5Y3R - chains A and C of the 6 polymer chains in the assembly; structure by electron microscopy, 6.60 A resolution (low resolution: residue-level contacts below are approximate; hydrogen-bond / salt-bridge calls are withheld).

Chain A:
Protein: X-ray repair cross-complementing protein 6
Organism: Homo sapiens
Notes: EC 3.6.4.-, 4.2.99.-
Reference sequence: P12956 (XRCC6_HUMAN); residues 34-534 here = UniProt positions 34-534
Amino-acid sequence (501 residues; numbered 34 to 534; the number before each row is that of its first residue):
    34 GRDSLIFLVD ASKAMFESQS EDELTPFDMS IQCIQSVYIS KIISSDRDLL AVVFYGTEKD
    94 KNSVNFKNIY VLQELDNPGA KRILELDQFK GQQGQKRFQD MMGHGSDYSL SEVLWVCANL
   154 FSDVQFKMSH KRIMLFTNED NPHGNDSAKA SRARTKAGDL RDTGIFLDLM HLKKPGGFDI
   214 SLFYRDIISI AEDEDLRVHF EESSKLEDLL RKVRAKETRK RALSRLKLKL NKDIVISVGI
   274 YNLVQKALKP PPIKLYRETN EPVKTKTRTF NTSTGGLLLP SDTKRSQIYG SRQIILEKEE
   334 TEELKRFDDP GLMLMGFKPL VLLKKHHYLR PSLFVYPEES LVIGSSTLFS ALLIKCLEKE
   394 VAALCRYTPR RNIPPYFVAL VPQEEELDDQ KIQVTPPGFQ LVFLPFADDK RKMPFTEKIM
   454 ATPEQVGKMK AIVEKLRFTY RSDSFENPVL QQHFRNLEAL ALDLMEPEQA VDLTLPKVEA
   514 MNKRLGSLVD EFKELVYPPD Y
Disordered / not traced: 223-230
Swiss-Prot annotation at these positions:
  - modified residue: Ser-51 (Phosphoserine), Ser-306 (Phosphoserine), Lys-317 (N6-acetyllysine), Lys-331 (N6-acetyllysine), Lys-338 (N6-acetyllysine), Thr-455 (Phosphothreonine), Lys-461 (N6-acetyllysine), Ser-477 (Phosphoserine), Ser-520 (Phosphoserine)
  - cross-link (Glycyl lysine isopeptide (Lys-Gly)): Lys-287 (interchain with G-Cter in SUMO2), Lys-317 (interchain with G-Cter in SUMO2)
  - mutagenesis: Lys-160 (K160A: Abolishes adduct formation; when associated with A-31 and A-160), Lys-164 (K164A: Abolishes adduct formation; when associated with A-31 and A-164)

Chain C:
Protein: DNA-dependent protein kinase catalytic subunit
Organism: Homo sapiens
Notes: EC 2.7.11.1
Reference sequence: P78527 (PRKDC_HUMAN); residues 10-4128 here = UniProt positions 10-4128
Amino-acid sequence (4119 residues; row label = number of the first residue in the row):
    10 CSLLRLQETL SAADRCGAAL AGHQLIRGLG QECVLSSSPA VLALQTSLVF SRDFGLLVFV
    70 RKSLNSIEFR ECREEILKFL CIFLEKMGQK IAPYSVEIKN TCTSVYTKDR AAKCKIPALD
   130 LLIKLLQTFR SSRLMDEFKI GELFSKFYGE LALKKKIPDT VLEKVYELLG LLGEVHPSEM
   190 INNAENLFRA FLGELKTQMT SAVREPKLPV LAGCLKGLSS LLCNFTKSME EDPQTSREIF
   250 NFVLKAIRPQ IDLKRYAVPS AGLRLFALHA SQFSTCLLDN YVSLFEVLLK WCAHTNVELK
   310 KAALSALESF LKQVSNMVAK NAEMHKNKLQ YFMEQFYGII RNVDSNNKEL SIAIRGYGLF
   370 AGPCKVINAK DVDFMYVELI QRCKQMFLTQ TDTGDDRVYQ MPSFLQSVAS VLLYLDTVPE
   430 VYTPVLEHLV VMQIDSFPQY SPKMQLVCCR AIVKVFLALA AKGPVLRNCI STVVHQGLIR
   490 ICSKPVVLPK GPESESEDHR ASGEVRTGKW KVPTYKDYVD LFRHLLSSDQ MMDSILADEA
   550 FFSVNSSSES LNHLLYDEFV KSVLKIVEKL DLTLEIQTVG EQENGDEAPG VWMIPTSDPA
   610 ANLHPAKPKD FSAFINLVEF CREILPEKQA EFFEPWVYSF SYELILQSTR LPLISGFYKL
   670 LSITVRNAKK IKYFEGVSPK SLKHSPEDPE KYSCFALFVK FGKEVAVKMK QYKDELLASC
   730 LTFLLSLPHN IIELDVRAYV PALQMAFKLG LSYTPLAEVG LNALEEWSIY IDRHVMQPYY
   790 KDILPCLDGY LKTSALSDET KNNWEVSALS RAAQKGFNKV VLKHLKKTKN LSSNEAISLE
   850 EIRIRVVQML GSLGGQINKN LLTVTSSDEM MKSYVAWDRE KRLSFAVPFR EMKPVIFLDV
   910 FLPRVTELAL TASDRQTKVA ACELLHSMVM FMLGKATQMP EGGQGAPPMY QLYKRTFPVL
   970 LRLACDVDQV TRQLYEPLVM QLIHWFTNNK KFESQDTVAL LEAILDGIVD PVDSTLRDFC
  1030 GRCIREFLKW SIKQITPQQQ EKSPVNTKSL FKRLYSLALH PNAFKRLGAS LAFNNIYREF
  1090 REEESLVEQF VFEALVIYME SLALAHADEK SLGTIQQCCD AIDHLCRIIE KKHVSLNKAK
  1150 KRRLPRGFPP SASLCLLDLV KWLLAHCGRP QTECRHKSIE LFYKFVPLLP GNRSPNLWLK
  1210 DVLKEEGVSF LINTFEGGGC GQPSGILAQP TLLYLRGPFS LQATLCWLDL LLAALECYNT
  1270 FIGERTVGAL QVLGTEAQSS LLKAVAFFLE SIAMHDIIAA EKCFGTGAAG NRTSPQEGER
  1330 YNYSKCTVVV RIMEFTTTLL NTSPEGWKLL KKDLCNTHLM RVLVQTLCEP ASIGFNIGDV
  1390 QVMAHLPDVC VNLMKALKMS PYKDILETHL REKITAQSIE ELCAVNLYGP DAQVDRSRLA
  1450 AVVSACKQLH RAGLLHNILP SQSTDLHHSV GTELLSLVYK GIAPGDERQC LPSLDLSCKQ
  1510 LASGLLELAF AFGGLCERLV SLLLNPAVLS TASLGSSQGS VIHFSHGEYF YSLFSETINT
  1570 ELLKNLDLAV LELMQSSVDN TKMVSAVLNG MLDQSFRERA NQKHQGLKLA TTILQHWKKC
  1630 DSWWAKDSPL ETKMAVLALL AKILQIDSSV SFNTSHGSFP EVFTTYISLL ADTKLDLHLK
  1690 GQAVTLLPFF TSLTGGSLEE LRRVLEQLIV AHFPMQSREF PPGTPRFNNY VDCMKKFLDA
  1750 LELSQSPMLL ELMTEVLCRE QQHVMEELFQ SSFRRIARRG SCVTQVGLLE SVYEMFRKDD
  1810 PRLSFTRQSF VDRSLLTLLW HCSLDALREF FSTIVVDAID VLKSRFTKLN ESTFDTQITK
  1870 KMGYYKILDV MYSRLPKDDV HAKESKINQV FHGSCITEGN ELTKTLIKLC YDAFTENMAG
  1930 ENQLLERRRL YHCAAYNCAI SVICCVFNEL KFYQGFLFSE KPEKNLLIFE NLIDLKRRYN
  1990 FPVEVEVPME RKKKYIEIRK EAREAANGDS DGPSYMSSLS YLADSTLSEE MSQFDFSTGV
  2050 QSYSYSSQDP RPATGRFRRR EQRDPTVHDD VLELEMDELN RHECMAPLTA LVKHMHRSLG
  2110 PPQGEEDSVP RDLPSWMKFL HGKLGNPIVP LNIRLFLAKL VINTEEVFRP YAKHWLSPLL
  2170 QLAASENNGG EGIHYMVVEI VATILSWTGL ATPTGVPKDE VLANRLLNFL MKHVFHPKRA
  2230 VFRHNLEIIK TLVECWKDCL SIPYRLIFEK FSGKDPNSKD NSVGIQLLGI VMANDLPPYD
  2290 PQCGIQSSEY FQALVNNMSF VRYKEVYAAA AEVLGLILRY VMERKNILEE SLCELVAKQL
  2350 KQHQNTMEDK FIVCLNKVTK SFPPLADRFM NAVFFLLPKF HGVLKTLCLE VVLCRVEGMT
  2410 ELYFQLKSKD FVQVMRHRDD ERQKVCLDII YKMMPKLKPV ELRELLNPVV EFVSHPSTTC
  2470 REQMYNILMW IHDNYRDPES ETDNDSQEIF KLAKDVLIQG LIDENPGLQL IIRNFWSHET
  2530 RLPSNTLDRL LALNSLYSPK IEVHFLSLAT NFLLEMTSMS PDYPNPMFEH PLSECEFQEY
  2590 TIDSDWRFRS TVLTPMFVET QASQGTLQTR TQEGSLSARW PVAGQIRATQ QQHDFTLTQT
  2650 ADGRSSFDWL TGSSTDPLVD HTSPSSDSLL FAHKRSERLQ RAPLKSVGPD FGKKRLGLPG
  2710 DEVDNKVKGA AGRTDLLRLR RRFMRDQEKL SLMYARKGVA EQKREKEIKS ELKMKQDAQV
  2770 VLYRSYRHGD LPDIQIKHSS LITPLQAVAQ RDPIIAKQLF SSLFSGILKE MDKFKTLSEK
  2830 NNITQKLLQD FNRFLNTTFS FFPPFVSCIQ DISCQHAALL SLDPAAVSAG CLASLQQPVG
  2890 IRLLEEALLR LLPAELPAKR VRGKARLPPD VLRWVELAKL YRSIGEYDVL RGIFTSEIGT
  2950 KQITQSALLA EARSDYSEAA KQYDEALNKQ DWVDGEPTEA EKDFWELASL DCYNHLAEWK
  3010 SLEYCSTASI DSENPPDLNK IWSEPFYQET YLPYMIRSKL KLLLQGEADQ SLLTFIDKAM
  3070 HGELQKAILE LHYSQELSLL YLLQDDVDRA KYYIQNGIQS FMQNYSSIDV LLHQSRLTKL
  3130 QSVQALTEIQ EFISFISKQG NLSSQVPLKR LLNTWTNRYP DAKMDPMNIW DDIITNRCFF
  3190 LSKIEEKLTP LPEDNSMNVD QDGDPSDRME VQEQEEDISS LIRSCKFSMK MKMIDSARKQ
  3250 NNFSLAMKLL KELHKESKTR DDWLVSWVQS YCRLSHCRSR SQGCSEQVLT VLKTVSLLDE
  3310 NNVSSYLSKN ILAFRDQNIL LGTTYRIIAN ALSSEPACLA EIEEDKARRI LELSGSSSED
  3370 SEKVIAGLYQ RAFQHLSEAV QAAEEEAQPP SWSCGPAAGV IDAYMTLADF CDQQLRKEEE
  3430 NASVIDSAEL QAYPALVVEK MLKALKLNSN EARLKFPRLL QIIERYPEET LSLMTKEISS
  3490 VPCWQFISWI SHMVALLDKD QAVAVQHSVE EITDNYPQAI VYPFIISSES YSFKDTSTGH
  3550 KNKEFVARIK SKLDQGGVIQ DFINALDQLS NPELLFKDWS NDVRAELAKT PVNKKNIEKM
  3610 YERMYAALGD PKAPGLGAFR RKFIQTFGKE FDKHFGKGGS KLLRMKLSDF NDITNMLLLK
  3670 MNKDSKPPGN LKECSPWMSD FKVEFLRNEL EIPGQYDGRG KPLPEYHVRI AGFDERVTVM
  3730 ASLRRPKRII IRGHDEREHP FLVKGGEDLR QDQRVEQLFQ VMNGILAQDS ACSQRALQLR
  3790 TYSVVPMTSR LGLIEWLENT VTLKDLLLNT MSQEEKAAYL SDPRAPPCEY KDWLTKMSGK
  3850 HDVGAYMLMY KGANRTETVT SFRKRESKVP ADLLKRAFVR MSTSPEAFLA LRSHFASSHA
  3910 LICISHWILG IGDRHLNNFM VAMETGGVIG IDFGHAFGSA TQFLPVPELM PFRLTRQFIN
  3970 LMLPMKETGL MYSIMVHALR AFRSDPGLLT NTMDVFVKEP SFDWKNFEQK MLKKGGSWIQ
  4030 EINVAEKNWY PRQKICYAKR KLAGANPAVI TCDELLLGHE KAPAFRDYVA VARGSKDHNI
  4090 RAQEPESGLS EETQVKCLMD QATDPNILGR TWEGWEPWM
Disordered / not traced: 498-524, 683-699, 810-845, 1181-1212, 1309-1322, 1527-1547, 1610-1629, 1659-1670, 1764-1797, 1823-1855, 2577-2773, 3200-3226, 3360-3372
Swiss-Prot annotation at these positions:
  - region: Leu-1503 to Leu-1538 (Interaction with C1D), Glu-2737 to Gln-2765 (May split the end of the DNA molecule, with the two strands separating around the region), Val-3728 to Arg-3734 (G-loop), Gly-3919 to Asn-3927 (Catalytic loop), Gly-3939 to Thr-3964 (Activation loop)
  - site: Asp-2020, Gly-2021 (Cleavage)
  - modified residue: Lys-117 (N6-acetyllysine), Ser-511 (Phosphoserine), Ser-687 (Phosphoserine), Lys-828 (N6-acetyllysine), Ser-841 (Phosphoserine), Ser-893 (Phosphoserine), Ser-1065 (Phosphoserine), Lys-1209 (N6-acetyllysine), Lys-1970 (N6-acetyllysine), Ser-2056 (Phosphoserine), Lys-2259 (N6-acetyllysine), Thr-2535 (Phosphothreonine), Thr-2609 (Phosphothreonine), Ser-2612 (Phosphoserine), Thr-2638 (Phosphothreonine), Thr-2647 (Phosphothreonine), Ser-2789 (Phosphoserine), Ser-3205 (Phosphoserine), Lys-3241 (N6-acetyllysine), Lys-3260 (N6-acetyllysine) and 6 more in UniProt
  - natural variant: Lys-263 (K263N: In a lung adenocarcinoma sample), Gly-500 (G500S: In a metastatic melanoma sample), Arg-1136 (R1136H: In a colorectal adenocarcinoma sample), Arg-1447 (R1447M: In a lung squamous cell carcinoma sample), Ala-1680 (A1680V: In a metastatic melanoma sample), Ser-2810 (S2810N: In a metastatic melanoma sample), Gly-2941 (G2941A: In a lung neuroendocrine carcinoma sample), Leu-3062 (L3062R: In IMD26), Ala-3574 (A3574V: In IMD26)
  - mutagenesis: Leu-1510 (L1510P: Loss of interaction with C1D), Glu-1516 to Leu-1517 (Loss of interaction with C1D), Thr-2609 (T2609A: Leads to radiation sensitivity and impaired DSB joining. Gives rise to reduced phosphorylation; when associated with A-2612), Ser-2612 (S2612A: Reduced phosphorylation; when associated with A-2609), Thr-2638 (T2638A: Alleviates phosphorylation, leaves a fully active enzyme with compromised cellular resistance to ionizing radiation without affecting DNA end joining; when associated with A-2647), Thr-2647 (T2647A: Alleviates phosphorylation, leaves a fully active enzyme with compromised cellular resistance to ionizing radiation without affecting DNA end joining; when associated with A-2638)
Reported in the primary citation:
  - conformationally variable residues (helix shift): Lys-3672, Pro-3835

Interface between chain A and chain C:
Contacting residue pairs (25):
  Phe-99(A) with Lys-2418(C)
  Ala-151(A) with Phe-2384(C)
  Asn-152(A) with Phe-2383(C); Phe-2384(C)
  Phe-154(A) with Phe-2384(C)
  Ser-155(A) with Phe-2384(C)
  Val-157(A) with Lys-2388(C)
  Lys-160(A) with Glu-2357(C)
  Asp-192(A) with Asn-2380(C)
  Lys-297(A) with Arg-119(C); Ala-120(C); Ala-121(C); Lys-122(C)
  Arg-301(A) with Lys-163(C); Lys-164(C); Lys-165(C)
  Leu-310(A) with Leu-162(C); Lys-163(C)
  Leu-312(A) with Leu-162(C); Ala-199(C); Glu-203(C)
  Pro-313(A) with Glu-203(C)
  Ser-314(A) with Glu-203(C)
  Glu-332(A) with Ser-210(C)
  Glu-336(A) with Ser-210(C)
Other interface residues (no listed pair), chain A (22 interface residues in all): Gln-158, Phe-159, Met-161, Thr-196, Ile-198, Lys-299
Other interface residues (no listed pair), chain C (20 interface residues in all): Asp-118, Ala-211, Gly-2391

In short:
22 residues of chain A face 20 of chain C across their interface. From UniProt: 2 mutagenesis sites on chain
A; 7 mutagenesis sites on chain C. The paper reports conformational variability at Lys-3672(C) and
Pro-3835(C).
Chain A is X-ray repair cross-complementing protein 6 and chain C is DNA-dependent protein kinase catalytic
subunit, both from Homo sapiens; the structure, Cryo-EM structure of Human DNA-PK Holoenzyme, was determined
by electron microscopy.
